7MID - chains C and F of the 6 polymer chains in the assembly; structure by electron microscopy, 3.56 A resolution.

# Chain C
Name: CRISPR-associated endoribonuclease Cas2
Source organism: Geobacter sulfurreducens
Notes: EC 3.1.-.-
UniProtKB: Q74H35 (CAS2_GEOSL); residues 1-95 here = UniProt positions 1-95
Sequence (95 residues; row label = number of the first residue in the row):
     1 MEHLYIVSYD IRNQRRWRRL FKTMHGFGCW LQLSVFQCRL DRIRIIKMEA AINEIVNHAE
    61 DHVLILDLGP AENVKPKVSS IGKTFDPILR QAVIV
Bound ions: Mn2+: Tyr-9, Asp-10, Ser-34 (shared with DC15(F) of chain F)
Curated features (UniProtKB/Swiss-Prot):
  - binding site (Mg(2+)): Asp-10

# Chain F
Molecule: 37-nt DNA strand
Sequence (37 nucleotides; row label = number of the first residue in the row):
     1 GTCGTAGCTG AGGCCTCACG ATGGACTTTT TGAATTT
Not modelled in the structure: 1-2, 36-37
Bound ions: Mn2+: DC15 (shared with Tyr-9(C), Asp-10(C), Ser-34(C) of chain C)

# How chain C and chain F interact
Residue-residue contacts (15):
  Tyr-9(C) / DC15(F)  phosphate contact
  Tyr-9(C) / DT16(F)  hydrogen bond to the phosphate
  Asp-10(C) / DC15(F)  phosphate contact
  Ile-11(C) / DC14(F)  sugar contact
  Ile-11(C) / DC15(F)  hydrogen bond to the phosphate
  Arg-12(C) / DC14(F)  salt bridge to the phosphate
  Gln-14(C) / DT16(F)  hydrogen bond to the base
  Trp-17(C) / DC15(F)  sugar contact
  Trp-17(C) / DT16(F)  hydrogen bond to the phosphate
  Phe-21(C) / DT16(F)  phosphate contact
  Phe-21(C) / DC17(F)  phosphate contact
  Trp-30(C) / DT16(F)  hydrogen bond to the phosphate
  Leu-33(C) / DC15(F)  phosphate contact
  Leu-33(C) / DT16(F)  phosphate contact
  Ser-34(C) / DC15(F)  hydrogen bond to the phosphate
Also at the interface, not in a pair above, chain C (11 interface residues in all): Gln-32

# Overview
The interface between chain C and chain F involves 11 residues on one side and 4 on the other, with 6 hydrogen
bonds and 1 salt bridge. Polar contacts include Gln-14(C)/DT16(F), Tyr-9(C)/DT16(F) and Ile-11(C)/DC15(F).
From UniProt: Mg2+-binding residue Asp-10(C) on chain C.
Here chain C is CRISPR-associated endoribonuclease Cas2 (Geobacter sulfurreducens) and chain F is a 37-nt DNA
strand. Entry 7MID (Sub-complex of Cas4-Cas1-Cas2 bound PAM containing DNA) was determined by electron
microscopy (same publication as 7MI4, 7MI5, 7MI9 and 7MIB).
